Entry 1QVF (X-ray diffraction, 3.10 A resolution); this record covers chains 0 and 2 of the 31 polymer chains in the assembly.

== Chain 0 ==
Molecule: 23S ribosomal RNA
Source organism: Haloarcula marismortui
Sequence (2922 nucleotides; numbered 2 to 2923; the number before each row is that of its first residue):
     2 UUGGCUACUA UGCCAGCUGG UGGAUUGCUC GGCUCAGGCG CUGAUGAAGG ACGUGCCAAG
    62 CUGCGAUAAG CCAUGGGGAG CCGCACGGAG GCGAAGAACC AUGGAUUUCC GAAUGAGAAU
   122 CUCUCUAACA AUUGCUUCGC GCAAUGAGGA ACCCCGAGAA CUGAAACAUC UCAGUAUCGG
   182 GAGGAACAGA AAACGCAAUG UGAUGUCGUU AGUAACCGCG AGUGAACGCG AUACAGCCCA
   242 AACCGAAGCC CUCACGGGCA AUGUGGUGUC AGGGCUACCU CUCAUCAGCC GACCGUCUCG
   302 ACGAAGUCUC UUGGAACAGA GCGUGAUACA GGGUGACAAC CCCGUACUCG AGACCAGUAC
   362 GACGUGCGGU AGUGCCAGAG UAGCGGGGGU UGGAUAUCCC UCGCGAAUAA CGCAGGCAUC
   422 GACUGCGAAG GCUAAACACA ACCUGAGACC GAUAGUGAAC AAGUAGUGUG AACGAACGCU
   482 GCAAAGUACC CUCAGAAGGG AGGCGAAAUA GAGCAUGAAA UCAGUUGGCG AUCGAGCGAC
   542 AGGGCAUACA AGGUCCCUCG ACGAAUGACC GACGCGCGAG CGUCCAGUAA GACUCACGGG
   602 AAGCCGAUGU UCUGUCGUAC GUUUUGAAAA ACGAGCCAGG GAGUGUGUCU GCAUGGCAAG
   662 UCUAACCGGA GUAUCCGGGG AGGCACAGGG AAACCGACAU GGCCGCAGGG CUUUGCCCGA
   722 GGGCCGCCGU CUUCAAGGGC GGGGAGCCAU GUGGACACGA CCCGAAUCCG GACGAUCUAC
   782 GCAUGGACAA GAUGAAGCGU GCCGAAAGGC ACGUGGAAGU CUGUUAGAGU UGGUGUCCUA
   842 CAAUACCCUC UCGUGAUCUA UGUGUAGGGG UGAAAGGCCC AUCGAGUCCG GCAACAGCUG
   902 GUUCCAAUCG AAACAUGUCG AAGCAUGACC UCCGCCGAGG UAGUCUGUGA GGUAGAGCGA
   962 CCGAUUGGUG UGUCCGCCUC CGAGAGGAGU CGGCACACCU GUCAAACUCC AAACUUACAG
  1022 ACGCCGUUUG ACGCGGGGAU UCCGGUGCGC GGGGUAAGCC UGUGUACCAG GAGGGGAACA
  1082 ACCCAGAGAU AGGUUAAGGU CCCCAAGUGU GGAUUAAGUG UAAUCCUCUG AAGGUGGUCU
  1142 CGAGCCCUAG ACAGCCGGGA GGUGAGCUUA GAAGCAGCUA CCCUCUAAGA AAAGCGUAAC
  1202 AGCUUACCGG CCGAGGUUUG AGGCGCCCAA AAUGAUCGGG ACUCAAAUCC ACCACCGAGA
  1262 CCUGUCCGUA CCACUCAUAC UGGUAAUCGA GUAGAUUGGC GCUCUAAUUG GAUGGAAGUA
  1322 GGGGUGAAAA CUCCUAUGGA CCGAUUAGUG ACGAAAAUCC UGGCCAUAGU AGCAGCGAUA
  1382 GUCGGGUGAG AACCCCGACG GCCUAAUGGA UAAGGGUUCC UCAGCACUGC UGAUCAGCUG
  1442 AGGGUUAGCC GGUCCUAAGU CAUACCGCAA CUCGACUAUG ACGAAAUGGG AAACGGGUUA
  1502 AUAUUCCCGU GCCACUAUGC AGUGAAAGUU GACGCCCUGG GGUCGAUCAC GCUGGGCAUU
  1562 CGCCCAGUCG AACCGUCCAA CUCCGUGGAA GCCGUAAUGG CAGGAAGCGG ACGAACGGCG
  1622 GCAUAGGGAA ACGUGAUUCA ACCUGGGGCC CAUGAAAAGA CGAGCAUAGU GUCCGUACCG
  1682 AGAACCGACA CAGGUGUCCA UGGCGGCGAA AGCCAAGGCC UGUCGGGAGC AACCAACGUU
  1742 AGGGAAUUCG GCAAGUUAGU CCCGUACCUU CGGAAGAAGG GAUGCCUGCU CCGGAACGGA
  1802 GCAGGUCGCA GUGACUCGGA AGCUCGGACU GUCUAGUAAC AACAUAGGUG ACCGCAAAUC
  1862 CGCAAGGACU CGUACGGUCA CUGAAUCCUG CCCAGUGCAG GUAUCUGAAC ACCUCGUACA
  1922 AGAGGACGAA GGACCUGUCA ACGGCGGGGG UAACUAUGAC CCUCUUAAGG UAGCGUAGUA
  1982 CCUUGCCGCA UCAGUAGCGG CUUGCAUGAA UGGAUUAACC AGAGCUUCAC UGUCCCAACG
  2042 UUGGGCCCGG UGAACUGUAC AUUCCAGUGC GGAGUCUGGA GACACCCAGG GGGAAGCGAA
  2102 GACCCUAUGG AGCUUUACUG CAGGCUGUCG CUGAGACGUG GUCGCCGAUG UGCAGCAUAG
  2162 GUAGGAGACA CUACACAGGU ACCCGCGCUA GCGGGCCACC GAGUCAACAG UGAAAUACUA
  2222 CCCGUCGGUG ACUGCGACUC UCACUCCGGG AGGAGGACAC CGAUAGCCGG GCAGUUUGAC
  2282 UGGGGCGGUA CGCGCUCGAA AAGAUAUCGA GCGCGCCCUA UGGCUAUCUC AGCCGGGACA
  2342 GAGACCCGGC GAAGAGUGCA AGAGCAAAAG AUAGCUUGAC AGUGUUCUUC CCAACGAGGA
  2402 ACGCUGACGC GAAAGCGUGG UCUAGCGAAC CAAUUAGCCU GCUUGAUGCG GGCAAUUGAU
  2462 GACAGAAAAG CUACCCUAGG GAUAACAGAG UCGUCACUCG CAAGAGCACA UAUCGACCGA
  2522 GUGGCUUGCU ACCUCGAUGU CGGUUCCCUC CAUCCUGCCC GUGCAGAAGC GGGCAAGGGU
  2582 GAGGUUGUUC GCCUAUUAAA GGAGGUCGUG AGCUGGGUUU AGACCGUCGU GAGACAGGUC
  2642 GGCUGCUAUC UACUGGGUGU GUAAUGGUGU CUGACAAGAA CGACCGUAUA GUACGAGAGG
  2702 AACUACGGUU GGUGGCCACU GGUGUACCGG UUGUUCGAGA GAGCACGUGC CGGGUAGCCA
  2762 CGCCACACGG GGUAAGAGCU GAACGCAUCU AAGCUCGAAA CCCACUUGGA AAAGAGACAC
  2822 CGCCGAGGUC CCGCGUACAA GACGCGGUCG AUAGACUCGG GGUGUGCGCG UCGAGGUAAC
  2882 GAGACGUUAA GCCCACGAGC ACUAACAGAC CAAAGCCAUC AU
Not modelled in the structure: 2-9, 126-127, 715, 971-998, 1560, 1952-1963, 2137-2236, 2339-2343, 2665-2666, 2915-2923
Metal / ion sites: Mg2+ site 1 near G28 (its only coordinating residue here); Na+ site 1: C40, G41; Na+ site 2: G56, A59, G61; Na+ site 3 near U108 (its only coordinating residue here); Mg2+ site 2 near U115 (its only coordinating residue here); Na+ site 4: C141, G142; Na+ site 5 near U146 (its only coordinating residue here); Mg2+ site 3: C162, U2276; K+ site 1: C162, U163, U172; Mg2+ site 4: A165, A167, C168; Na+ site 6: A165, A166, A167; Mg2+ site 5: A166, G219; 63 more Na+ sites not listed; 98 more Mg2+ sites not listed; 1 more K+ sites not listed

== Chain 2 ==
Name: 50S ribosomal protein L44E
Source organism: Haloarcula marismortui
UniProt: P32411 (RL44_HALMA); residue numbers follow UniProt; this construct covers 1-92
Chain sequence (92 residues; row label = number of the first residue in the row):
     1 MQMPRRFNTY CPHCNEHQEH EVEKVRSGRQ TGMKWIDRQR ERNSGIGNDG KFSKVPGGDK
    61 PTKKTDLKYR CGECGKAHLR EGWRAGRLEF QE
Metal / ion sites: Cd2+: Cys11, Cys14, Cys71, Cys74; Mg2+ site 1: Gly45, Gly47, Asp49; Mg2+ site 2: Lys54 (shared with 1 residue of chain 3)
What the authors report for this chain:
  - binding site for Deacylated tRNA minihelix: Arg40, Lys51, Phe52, Lys54, Gly57

== Chain 0 / chain 2 interface ==
Residue-residue contacts (122; chain 0 residue first):
  A169(0) - Asn48(2)  hydrogen bond to the sugar
  U170(0) - Asn48(2)  sugar contact
  U170(0) - Gly50(2)  hydrogen bond to the sugar
  C218(0) - Trp35(2)  phosphate contact
  C218(0) - Gln39(2)  hydrogen bond to the phosphate
  C218(0) - Asn43(2)  hydrogen bond to the phosphate
  G219(0) - Gln39(2)  hydrogen bond to the phosphate
  G219(0) - Lys51(2)  phosphate contact
  G219(0) - Lys54(2)  hydrogen bond to the sugar
  C220(0) - Trp35(2)  base contact
  C220(0) - Lys51(2)  salt bridge to the phosphate
  G389(0) - Ile46(2)  phosphate contact
  G390(0) - Gly45(2)  phosphate contact
  G390(0) - Ile46(2)  hydrogen bond to the phosphate
  A395(0) - Arg42(2)  hydrogen bond to the phosphate
  U396(0) - Trp35(2)  phosphate contact
  U396(0) - Arg38(2)  salt bridge to the phosphate
  U396(0) - Arg42(2)  salt bridge to the phosphate
  C735(0) - Asn15(2)  hydrogen bond to the base
  A1922(0) - Met33(2)  sugar contact
  G1923(0) - Thr31(2)  hydrogen bond to the sugar
  G1923(0) - Gly32(2)  sugar contact
  G1923(0) - Met33(2)  sugar contact
  A1924(0) - Arg29(2)  hydrogen bond to the sugar
  A1924(0) - Gln30(2)  sugar contact
  G1925(0) - Arg29(2)  salt bridge to the phosphate
  U2120(0) - Asn48(2)  hydrogen bond to the sugar
  U2120(0) - Ser53(2)  phosphate contact
  G2121(0) - Gly47(2)  hydrogen bond to the phosphate
  G2121(0) - Asn48(2)  phosphate contact
  G2121(0) - Ser53(2)  hydrogen bond to the phosphate
  C2122(0) - Ile46(2)  phosphate contact
  C2122(0) - Gly47(2)  hydrogen bond to the phosphate
  G2316(0) - Pro61(2)  sugar contact
  C2317(0) - Thr62(2)  hydrogen bond to the phosphate
  C2317(0) - Arg84(2)  salt bridge to the phosphate
  C2318(0) - Ala85(2)  phosphate contact
  C2318(0) - Gly86(2)  hydrogen bond to the phosphate
  C2319(0) - Met1(2)  hydrogen bond to the phosphate
  U2320(0) - Met1(2)  phosphate contact
  U2320(0) - Gln2(2)  hydrogen bond to the phosphate
  U2320(0) - Met3(2)  base contact
  U2320(0) - Pro4(2)  sugar contact
  U2320(0) - Gln91(2)  hydrogen bond to the sugar
  A2321(0) - Gln91(2)  hydrogen bond to the phosphate
  U2378(0) - Phe7(2)  sugar contact
  U2378(0) - Asn8(2)  hydrogen bond to the phosphate
  G2379(0) - Thr9(2)  hydrogen bond to the phosphate
  G2379(0) - His17(2)  salt bridge to the phosphate
  A2380(0) - Met1(2)  base contact
  A2380(0) - Trp83(2)  base contact
  C2381(0) - Thr9(2)  sugar contact
  C2381(0) - Tyr10(2)  sugar contact
  C2381(0) - Arg80(2)  hydrogen bond to the sugar
  A2382(0) - Tyr10(2)  sugar contact
  A2382(0) - Pro12(2)  sugar contact
  A2382(0) - Arg80(2)  salt bridge to the phosphate
  G2407(0) - Tyr10(2)  hydrogen bond to the sugar
  G2407(0) - Asn15(2)  hydrogen bond to the sugar
  A2408(0) - Tyr10(2)  sugar contact
  A2408(0) - Asn15(2)  sugar contact
  A2408(0) - Glu16(2)  sugar contact
  A2408(0) - His17(2)  hydrogen bond to the sugar
  C2409(0) - His17(2)  hydrogen bond to the sugar
  C2427(0) - Lys60(2)  base contact
  C2427(0) - Arg84(2)  salt bridge to the phosphate
  G2428(0) - Lys60(2)  hydrogen bond to the base
  G2428(0) - Lys64(2)  salt bridge to the phosphate
  G2428(0) - Arg84(2)  salt bridge to the phosphate
  C2431(0) - Lys51(2)  sugar contact
  C2432(0) - Ile36(2)  phosphate contact
  A2433(0) - Gln30(2)  hydrogen bond to the sugar
  A2433(0) - Lys34(2)  phosphate contact
  A2434(0) - Ser27(2)  sugar contact
  A2434(0) - Gly28(2)  hydrogen bond to the sugar
  A2434(0) - Lys34(2)  phosphate contact
  U2435(0) - Val25(2)  sugar contact
  U2435(0) - Gly28(2)  phosphate contact
  U2435(0) - Lys68(2)  hydrogen bond to the phosphate
  U2435(0) - Leu79(2)  base contact
  U2436(0) - Lys68(2)  salt bridge to the phosphate
  U2436(0) - Arg70(2)  salt bridge to the phosphate
  U2436(0) - Ala77(2)  hydrogen bond to the sugar
  U2436(0) - His78(2)  sugar contact
  U2436(0) - Leu79(2)  sugar contact
  A2437(0) - His13(2)  sugar contact
  A2437(0) - Arg70(2)  salt bridge to the phosphate
  A2437(0) - Lys76(2)  phosphate contact
  A2437(0) - Ala77(2)  hydrogen bond to the phosphate
  G2438(0) - Lys76(2)  salt bridge to the phosphate
  C2450(0) - Met33(2)  phosphate contact
  G2451(0) - Thr31(2)  hydrogen bond to the phosphate
  G2451(0) - Met33(2)  phosphate contact
  G2451(0) - Lys34(2)  salt bridge to the phosphate
  G2451(0) - Trp35(2)  phosphate contact
  G2451(0) - Arg38(2)  hydrogen bond to the sugar
  G2452(0) - Lys34(2)  salt bridge to the phosphate
  G2452(0) - Trp35(2)  hydrogen bond to the phosphate
  A2456(0) - Leu79(2)  base contact
  U2457(0) - Arg80(2)  hydrogen bond to the sugar
  U2457(0) - Glu81(2)  phosphate contact
  U2457(0) - Gly82(2)  hydrogen bond to the phosphate
  U2458(0) - Lys64(2)  phosphate contact
  U2458(0) - Thr65(2)  sugar contact
  U2458(0) - Asp66(2)  hydrogen bond to the sugar
  U2458(0) - Gly82(2)  hydrogen bond to the phosphate
  G2459(0) - Lys63(2)  hydrogen bond to the phosphate
  G2459(0) - Lys64(2)  hydrogen bond to the phosphate
  A2460(0) - Gly58(2)  sugar contact
  A2460(0) - Asp59(2)  phosphate contact
  A2460(0) - Lys60(2)  hydrogen bond to the phosphate
  A2460(0) - Lys63(2)  salt bridge to the phosphate
  U2461(0) - Gly58(2)  phosphate contact
  U2461(0) - Asp59(2)  hydrogen bond to the phosphate
  U2461(0) - Lys60(2)  phosphate contact
  G2462(0) - Lys60(2)  hydrogen bond to the base
  G2462(0) - Pro61(2)  base contact
  A2468(0) - Asn48(2)  hydrogen bond to the base
  A2468(0) - Gly50(2)  hydrogen bond to the base
  A2468(0) - Ser53(2)  base contact
  A2468(0) - Lys54(2)  salt bridge to the phosphate
  A2468(0) - Val55(2)  hydrogen bond to the sugar
Other interface residues (no listed pair), chain 0 (55 interface residues in all): C2119, G2426, A2467
Other interface residues (no listed pair), chain 2 (63 interface residues in all): Arg26, Glu41, Asp49

== Summary ==
The interface between chain 0 and chain 2 involves 55 residues on one side and 63 on the other, with 49
hydrogen bonds and 18 salt bridges. Polar contacts include C735(0)-Asn15(2), G2428(0)-Lys60(2) and
G2462(0)-Lys60(2). From the paper: a binding site for Deacylated tRNA minihelix at Arg40(2), Lys51(2) and
Phe52(2) among others.
Here chain 0 is 23S ribosomal RNA and chain 2 is 50S ribosomal protein L44E, both from Haloarcula marismortui.
Entry 1QVF (Structure of a deacylated tRNA minihelix bound to the E site of the large ribosomal subunit ...)
was determined by X-ray diffraction (same publication as 1QVG).
